Entry 6SKL (electron microscopy, 3.70 A resolution); this record covers chains 2 and 6 of the 18 polymer chains in the assembly.

[Chain 2]
Molecule: DNA replication licensing factor MCM2
From: Saccharomyces cerevisiae (strain ATCC 204508 / S288c)
Notes: EC 3.6.4.12
UniProtKB: P29469 (MCM2_YEAST); residues 1-868 here = UniProt positions 1-868
Amino-acid sequence (868 residues; each row starts with the number of its first residue):
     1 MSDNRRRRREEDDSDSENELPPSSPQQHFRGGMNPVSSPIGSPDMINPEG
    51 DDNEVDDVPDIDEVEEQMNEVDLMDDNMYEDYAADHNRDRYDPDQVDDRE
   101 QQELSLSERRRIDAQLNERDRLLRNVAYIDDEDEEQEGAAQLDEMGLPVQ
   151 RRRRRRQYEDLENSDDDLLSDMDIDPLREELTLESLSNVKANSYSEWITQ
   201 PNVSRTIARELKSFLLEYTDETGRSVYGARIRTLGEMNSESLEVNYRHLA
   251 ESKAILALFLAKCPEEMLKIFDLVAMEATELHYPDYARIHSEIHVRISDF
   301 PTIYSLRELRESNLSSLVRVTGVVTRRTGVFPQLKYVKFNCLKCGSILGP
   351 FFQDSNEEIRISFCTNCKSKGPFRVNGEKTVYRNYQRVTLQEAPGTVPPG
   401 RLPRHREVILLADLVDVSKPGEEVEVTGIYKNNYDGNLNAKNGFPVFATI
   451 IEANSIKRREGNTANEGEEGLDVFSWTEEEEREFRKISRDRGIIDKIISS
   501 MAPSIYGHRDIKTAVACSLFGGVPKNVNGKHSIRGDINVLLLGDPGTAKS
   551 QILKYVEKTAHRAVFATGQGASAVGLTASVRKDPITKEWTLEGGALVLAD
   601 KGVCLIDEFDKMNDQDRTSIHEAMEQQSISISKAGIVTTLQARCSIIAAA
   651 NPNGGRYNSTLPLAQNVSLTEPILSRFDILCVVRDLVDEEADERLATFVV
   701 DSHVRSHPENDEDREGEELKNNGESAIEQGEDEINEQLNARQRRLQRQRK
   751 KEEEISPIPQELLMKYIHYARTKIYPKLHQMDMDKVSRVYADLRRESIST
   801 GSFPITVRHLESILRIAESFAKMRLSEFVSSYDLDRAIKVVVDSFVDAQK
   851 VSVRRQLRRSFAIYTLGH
Unresolved in the structure: 1-172, 711-737
Ion coordination: Zn2+: C341, C344, C364, C367; Mg2+: S550 (together with AMP-PNP)
Residues lining bound ligands:
  - AMP-PNP (ANP; phosphoaminophosphonic acid-adenylate ester), molecule 1: S504, I505, Y506, H508, D544, P545, G546, T547, A548, K549, S550, Q551, N651, L695, V699
  - AMP-PNP (ANP), molecule 2: H531, E625, Q626, P672, R676, V807, R808, E811
Swiss-Prot annotation at these positions:
  - zinc finger: C341 to C367 (C4-type)
  - motif: S675 to D678 (Arginine finger)
  - binding site (ATP): G543 to S550
  - modified residue (Phosphoserine): S14, S16, S23, S164, S170
Reported in the primary citation:
  - binding site for DNA fork, leading-strand template: K587

[Chain 6]
Molecule: DNA replication licensing factor MCM6
From: Saccharomyces cerevisiae (strain ATCC 204508 / S288c)
Notes: EC 3.6.4.12
UniProtKB: P53091 (MCM6_YEAST); numbering as in UniProt (aligned over 1-1017)
Amino-acid sequence (1017 residues; row label = number of the first residue in the row):
     1 MSSPFPADTPSSNRPSNSSPPPSSIGAGFGSSSGLDSQIGSRLHFPSSSQ
    51 PHVSNSQTGPFVNDSTQFSSQRLQTDGSATNDMEGNEPARSFKSRALNHV
   101 KKVDDVTGEKVREAFEQFLEDFSVQSTDTGEVEKVYRAQIEFMKIYDLNT
   151 IYIDYQHLSMRENGALAMAISEQYYRFLPFLQKGLRRVVRKYAPELLNTS
   201 DSLKRSEGDEGQADEDEQQDDDMNGSSLPRDSGSSAAPGNGTSAMATRSI
   251 TTSTSPEQTERVFQISFFNLPTVHRIRDIRSEKIGSLLSISGTVTRTSEV
   301 RPELYKASFTCDMCRAIVDNVEQSFKYTEPTFCPNPSCENRAFWTLNVTR
   351 SRFLDWQKVRIQENANEIPTGSMPRTLDVILRGDSVERAKPGDRCKFTGV
   401 EIVVPDVTQLGLPGVKPSSTLDTRGISKTTEGLNSGVTGLRSLGVRDLTY
   451 KISFLACHVISIGSNIGASSPDANSNNRETELQMAANLQANNVYQDNERD
   501 QEVFLNSLSSDEINELKEMVKDEHIYDKLVRSIAPAVFGHEAVKKGILLQ
   551 MLGGVHKSTVEGIKLRGDINICVVGDPSTSKSQFLKYVVGFAPRSVYTSG
   601 KASSAAGLTAAVVRDEEGGDYTIEAGALMLADNGICCIDEFDKMDISDQV
   651 AIHEAMEQQTISIAKAGIHATLNARTSILAAANPVGGRYNRKLSLRGNLN
   701 MTAPIMSRFDLFFVILDDCNEKIDTELASHIVDLHMKRDEAIEPPFSAEQ
   751 LRRYIKYARTFKPILTKEARSYLVEKYKELRKDDAQGFSRSSYRITVRQL
   801 ESMIRLSEAIARANCVDEITPSFIAEAYDLLRQSIIRVDVDDVEMDEEFD
   851 NIESQSHAASGNNDDNDDGTGSGVITSEPPADIEEGQSEATARPGTSEKK
   901 KTTVTYDKYVSMMNMIVRKIAEVDREGAEELTAVDIVDWYLLQKENDLGS
   951 LAEYWEERRLAFKVIKRLVKDRILMEIHGTRHNLRDLENEENENNKTVYV
  1001 IHPNCEVLDQLEPQDSS
Unresolved in the structure: 1-90, 201-254, 420-433, 464-496, 616-619, 738-743, 839-1017
Ion coordination: Zn2+: C311, C314, C333, C338
Residues lining bound ligands: AMP-PNP (ANP; phosphoaminophosphonic acid-adenylate ester): L565, E657, Q658, P704, R708, V797, R798, E801
Swiss-Prot annotation at these positions:
  - motif: S707 to D710 (Arginine finger)
  - binding site (ATP): G575 to S582
  - modified residue: S78 (Phosphoserine), S249 (Phosphoserine), S372 (Phosphoserine), T766 (Phosphothreonine)

[How chain 2 and chain 6 interact]
Contacting residue pairs - 146 pairs, chain 2 then chain 6:
  V189(2) with S255(6)
  N192(2) with R350(6)
  S193(2) with T349(6)
  Y194(2) with P256(6)
  S195(2) with T349(6)
  R307(2) with E387(6), salt bridge
  R310(2) with V300(6); D355(6); E387(6), salt bridge
  E311(2) with F353(6); D355(6), hydrogen bond (backbone-side chain)
  R326(2) with D620(6), salt bridge
  R360(2) with D312(6), salt bridge; F343(6), hydrogen bond (side chain-backbone); W344(6), hydrogen bond (side chain-backbone); T345(6)
  S362(2) with F343(6)
  K370(2) with F343(6)
  P394(2) with L672(6), hydrophobic
  G395(2) with N673(6), hydrogen bond (backbone-side chain)
  P399(2) with M629(6)
  R401(2) with A389(6), hydrogen bond (side chain-backbone); K390(6)
  R404(2) with T297(6), hydrogen bond; S298(6), hydrogen bond (side chain-backbone); Q357(6)
  H405(2) with E299(6)
  R406(2) with E299(6), salt bridge
  G421(2) with H669(6)
  N432(2) with P302(6); V348(6); F353(6)
  Y434(2) with Y327(6), hydrophobic; L412(6); P413(6), hydrogen bond (side chain-backbone)
  G436(2) with L412(6); V415(6)
  L438(2) with R301(6)
  N439(2) with V407(6); L412(6)
  A440(2) with T408(6); L412(6)
  N442(2) with R301(6), hydrogen bond; W356(6)
  G443(2) with F325(6)
  F444(2) with F325(6); W356(6); I380(6), hydrophobic
  P445(2) with E303(6); L304(6), hydrogen bond (backbone-backbone); Q323(6); S324(6); F325(6)
  V446(2) with R301(6); P302(6)
  F447(2) with P302(6), hydrogen bond (backbone-backbone); L304(6), hydrophobic; L346(6), hydrophobic; F353(6), hydrophobic
  T449(2) with P302(6)
  P503(2) with E561(6)
  S504(2) with T559(6); E561(6); I563(6)
  I505(2) with I563(6), hydrophobic
  P545(2) with A703(6); P704(6); S707(6); T796(6); R798(6)
  G546(2) with V797(6); R798(6)
  S550(2) with Q658(6)
  Q551(2) with I563(6); K564(6), hydrogen bond (side chain-backbone); L565(6); Q658(6)
  Y555(2) with E561(6)
  K558(2) with G562(6), hydrogen bond (side chain-backbone)
  F565(2) with E654(6); S662(6)
  T567(2) with E654(6), hydrogen bond; S662(6), hydrogen bond
  Q569(2) with K665(6), hydrogen bond (backbone-side chain)
  G570(2) with I663(6); A664(6), hydrogen bond (backbone-backbone); K665(6)
  A571(2) with A664(6)
  S572(2) with A664(6), hydrogen bond (backbone-backbone); K665(6)
  V574(2) with A666(6)
  G575(2) with A664(6); K665(6); A666(6)
  S579(2) with A666(6), hydrogen bond (side chain-backbone)
  R581(2) with D620(6), salt bridge
  L598(2) with H669(6)
  E608(2) with V650(6); H653(6), salt bridge
  K611(2) with V650(6)
  N651(2) with P704(6)
  G655(2) with P704(6)
  R656(2) with S792(6), hydrogen bond; Y793(6)
  D685(2) with R781(6), salt bridge; S792(6); I795(6)
  L686(2) with R781(6), hydrogen bond (backbone-side chain); S789(6); R790(6); S791(6)
  V687(2) with R781(6); A785(6), hydrophobic; R790(6), hydrogen bond (backbone-backbone); S792(6)
  E689(2) with K778(6); K782(6), salt bridge
  D692(2) with Y777(6); R781(6), salt bridge
  E693(2) with E775(6); K778(6), salt bridge
  L695(2) with V797(6), hydrophobic
  A696(2) with Y777(6), hydrophobic; L800(6), hydrophobic
  T697(2) with V774(6)
  V699(2) with L800(6), hydrophobic
  V700(2) with L765(6), hydrophobic; R770(6); L773(6), hydrophobic
  H703(2) with K557(6); L565(6); E801(6); I804(6)
  V704(2) with R770(6)
  S706(2) with K557(6); S558(6); T559(6)
  H707(2) with V555(6); K557(6); K762(6), hydrogen bond (side chain-backbone); P763(6); I764(6)
  P708(2) with V555(6), hydrophobic; H556(6)
  E752(2) with V560(6)
  I755(2) with V560(6), hydrophobic
Other interface residues (no listed pair), chain 2 (91 interface residues in all): S187, L314, G400, N437, A502, K554, V564, A566, L576, E592, A595, G654, S702, E709, K751
Other interface residues (no listed pair), chain 6 (103 interface residues in all): E257, K326, L354, V386, P391, I402, V404, A625, L630, D632, S647, T660, G667, T671, T702

[Summary]
91 residues of chain 2 and 103 residues of chain 6 are in contact; the contacts include 23 hydrogen bonds and
11 salt bridges. Among the polar pairs are R307(2)-E387(6), R310(2)-E387(6) and R326(2)-D620(6). One AMP-PNP
molecule is bound between chain 2 and chain 6. From the paper: a binding site for DNA fork, leading-strand
template at K587(2).
Chain 2 is DNA replication licensing factor MCM2 and chain 6 is DNA replication licensing factor MCM6, both
from Saccharomyces cerevisiae (strain ATCC 204508 / S288c); the structure, Cryo-EM structure of the CMG Fork
Protection Complex at a replication fork - Conformation 1, was determined by electron microscopy together with
6SKO from the same study.
